PDB entry 1LHP | X-ray diffraction, 2.10 A resolution | chains A and B

[Chain A (and B)]
Name: Pyridoxal kinase
Source organism: Ovis aries
Notes: EC 2.7.1.35; chain B of this document is another copy of the same molecule, construct and numbering; everything in this record applies to it too
UniProt: P82197 (PDXK_SHEEP); residue numbers follow UniProt; this construct covers 1-312
Amino-acid sequence (312 residues; row label = number of the first residue in the row):
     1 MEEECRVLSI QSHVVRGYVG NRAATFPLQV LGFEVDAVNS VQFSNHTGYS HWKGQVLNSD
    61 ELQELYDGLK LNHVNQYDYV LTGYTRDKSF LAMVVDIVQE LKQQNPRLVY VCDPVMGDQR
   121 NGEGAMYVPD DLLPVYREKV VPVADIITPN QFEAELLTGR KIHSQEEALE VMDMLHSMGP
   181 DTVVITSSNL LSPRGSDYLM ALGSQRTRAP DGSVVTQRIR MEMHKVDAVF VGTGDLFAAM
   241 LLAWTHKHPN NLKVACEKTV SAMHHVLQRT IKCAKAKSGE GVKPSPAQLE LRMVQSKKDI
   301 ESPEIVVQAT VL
Unresolved in the structure: 1-3, 209-211 (chain B: 1-3)
UniProt features mapped onto this chain:
  - active site: Asp-235 (Proton acceptor)
  - binding site (pyridoxal 5'-phosphate): Ser-12, Thr-47, Tyr-127, Gly-232 to Asp-235
  - binding site (pyridoxamine): Ser-12, Thr-47, Asp-235
  - binding site (K(+)): Asp-113, Thr-148, Thr-186
  - binding site (ADP): Asn-150, Thr-186, Ser-187, Met-223 to Val-226, Thr-233, Gly-234
  - binding site (ATP): Asn-150, Thr-186, Ser-187, Met-223 to Val-226, Thr-233, Gly-234
  - modified residue: Met-1 (N-acetylmethionine), Ser-59 (Phosphoserine), Ser-164 (Phosphoserine), Ser-213 (Phosphoserine), Ser-285 (Phosphoserine)
What the authors report for this chain:
  - specificity-determining residues: Ser-12, Tyr-84, Asp-235 (by similarity / conservation)
  - catalytic residues: Asp-235 (proposed by the authors, not directly observed)

[Interface between chain A and chain B]
Contacting residue pairs (80):
  Glu-4(A) / Lys-277(B)  salt bridge
  Arg-6(A) / Arg-16(B)
  His-13(A) / Ala-37(B)  hydrogen bond (side chain-backbone)
  His-13(A) / Asn-39(B)  hydrogen bond
  Val-15(A) / Asp-36(B)
  Val-15(A) / Ala-37(B)  hydrogen bond (backbone-backbone)
  Val-15(A) / Val-38(B)  hydrophobic
  Arg-16(A) / Arg-6(B)
  Arg-16(A) / Asp-36(B)
  Arg-16(A) / Leu-69(B)
  Arg-16(A) / Val-74(B)
  Tyr-18(A) / Glu-34(B)  hydrogen bond
  Arg-22(A) / Val-35(B)  hydrogen bond (side chain-backbone)
  Phe-26(A) / Gln-29(B)
  Gln-29(A) / Phe-26(B)
  Gln-29(A) / Val-294(B)
  Val-30(A) / Lys-297(B)  hydrogen bond (backbone-side chain)
  Gly-32(A) / Val-294(B)
  Phe-33(A) / Val-294(B)
  Glu-34(A) / Tyr-18(B)  hydrogen bond
  Glu-34(A) / Gln-295(B)
  Val-35(A) / Arg-22(B)  hydrogen bond (backbone-side chain)
  Asp-36(A) / Val-15(B)
  Asp-36(A) / Arg-16(B)
  Asp-36(A) / Arg-22(B)  salt bridge
  Ala-37(A) / His-13(B)  hydrogen bond (backbone-side chain)
  Ala-37(A) / Val-15(B)  hydrogen bond (backbone-backbone)
  Ala-37(A) / Arg-22(B)
  Ala-37(A) / Gln-42(B)
  Val-38(A) / Val-15(B)  hydrophobic
  Val-38(A) / Gln-42(B)
  Asn-39(A) / His-13(B)  hydrogen bond
  Asn-39(A) / Asn-39(B)
  Asn-39(A) / Gln-42(B)
  Gln-42(A) / Ala-37(B)
  Gln-42(A) / Val-38(B)
  Gln-42(A) / Asn-39(B)
  Gln-42(A) / Leu-57(B)
  Gln-42(A) / Leu-65(B)
  Phe-43(A) / Leu-65(B)
  Ser-44(A) / Leu-65(B)
  Ser-44(A) / Gly-68(B)
  Ser-44(A) / Leu-69(B)
  Asn-45(A) / Gly-68(B)
  Asn-45(A) / Asn-72(B)
  Tyr-49(A) / Asn-72(B)
  Ser-50(A) / Asn-72(B)
  His-51(A) / Leu-71(B)
  His-51(A) / Asn-72(B)  hydrogen bond (backbone-side chain)
  Lys-53(A) / Glu-64(B)
  Lys-53(A) / Leu-65(B)
  Gln-55(A) / Glu-61(B)
  Gln-55(A) / Glu-64(B)  hydrogen bond
  Leu-57(A) / Gln-55(B)
  Glu-61(A) / Gln-55(B)  hydrogen bond (backbone-side chain)
  Glu-64(A) / Lys-53(B)
  Leu-65(A) / Gln-42(B)
  Leu-65(A) / Phe-43(B)
  Leu-65(A) / Ser-44(B)
  Leu-65(A) / Lys-53(B)
  Leu-65(A) / Gly-54(B)
  Leu-65(A) / Gln-55(B)
  Gly-68(A) / Ser-44(B)
  Gly-68(A) / Asn-45(B)
  Leu-69(A) / Arg-16(B)
  Leu-69(A) / Ser-44(B)
  Leu-71(A) / His-51(B)
  Leu-71(A) / Lys-53(B)
  Asn-72(A) / Asn-45(B)
  Asn-72(A) / Tyr-49(B)
  Asn-72(A) / Ser-50(B)
  Asn-72(A) / His-51(B)  hydrogen bond (side chain-backbone)
  Val-74(A) / Arg-16(B)
  Lys-277(A) / Glu-4(B)  salt bridge
  Val-294(A) / Gln-29(B)
  Val-294(A) / Gly-32(B)
  Val-294(A) / Phe-33(B)
  Lys-297(A) / Val-30(B)  hydrogen bond (side chain-backbone)
  Lys-297(A) / Glu-301(B)  salt bridge
  Glu-301(A) / Lys-297(B)  salt bridge
Other interface residues (no listed pair), chain A (46 interface residues in all): Leu-8, Gly-54, Asp-67, Ala-287, Arg-292, Gln-295
Other interface residues (no listed pair), chain B (47 interface residues in all): Leu-8, Gly-17, Asp-67, Ala-287, Lys-298

[Summary]
Chain A and chain B form an interface of 46 and 47 residues respectively, with 16 hydrogen bonds and 5 salt
bridges. Among the polar pairs are Glu-4(A)/Lys-277(B), Asp-36(A)/Arg-22(B) and Lys-297(A)/Glu-301(B). The
paper reports the catalytic residue Asp-235(A); specificity determinants Ser-12(A), Tyr-84(A) and Asp-235(A).
Chain A and chain B are both Pyridoxal kinase (Ovis aries); the structure, Crystal Structure of Pyridoxal
Kinase from Sheep Brain, was determined by X-ray diffraction, deposited together with 1LHR.
